PDB entry 6VYP | X-ray diffraction, 4.99 A resolution (low resolution: residue-level contacts below are approximate; hydrogen-bond / salt-bridge calls are withheld) | chains C and J of the 14 polymer chains in the assembly

Chain C:
Molecule: Histone H2A type 1
Source organism: Xenopus laevis
UniProtKB: P06897 (H2A1_XENLA); residues 1-129 here correspond to UniProt positions 2-130 (UniProt number = residue number + 1)
Amino-acid sequence (129 residues; row label = number of the first residue in the row):
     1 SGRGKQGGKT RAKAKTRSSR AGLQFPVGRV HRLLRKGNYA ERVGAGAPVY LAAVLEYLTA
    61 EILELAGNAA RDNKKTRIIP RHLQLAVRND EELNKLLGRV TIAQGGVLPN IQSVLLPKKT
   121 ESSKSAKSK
Disordered / not traced: 1-15, 119-129
Differences from the reference sequence: engineered mutation Arg99 (Gly100 in P06897), Ser123 (Ala124 in P06897)
UniProt features mapped onto this chain:
  - modified residue: Ser1 (N-acetylserine), Lys5 (N6-(2-hydroxyisobutyryl)lysine), Lys9 (N6-(2-hydroxyisobutyryl)lysine), Lys36 (N6-(2-hydroxyisobutyryl)lysine), Lys74 (N6-(2-hydroxyisobutyryl)lysine), Lys75 (N6-(2-hydroxyisobutyryl)lysine), Lys95 (N6-(2-hydroxyisobutyryl)lysine), Gln104 (N5-methylglutamine), Lys118 (N6-(2-hydroxyisobutyryl)lysine)
  - cross-link (Glycyl lysine isopeptide (Lys-Gly)): Lys13 (interchain with G-Cter in ubiquitin), Lys15 (interchain with G-Cter in ubiquitin), Lys119 (interchain with G-Cter in ubiquitin)

Chain J:
Molecule: 191-nt DNA strand
Source organism: synthetic construct
Sequence (191 nucleotides; numbered -95 to 95; the number before each row is that of its first residue; numbers below 1 keep their minus sign (DA-95 is residue -95)):
   -95 ATCGTCGCTG TTCAATACAT GCACAGGATG TATATATCTG ACACGTGCCT GGAGACTAGG
   -35 GAGTAATCCC CTTGGCGGTT AAAACGCGGG GGACAGCGCG TACGTGCGTT TAAGCGGTGC
    25 TAGAGCTGTC TACGACCAAT TGAGCGGCCT CGGCACCGGG ATTCTCCAGG GCGGCCGCGT
    85 ATAGGGTCGA T

How chain C and chain J interact:
Pairs across the interface - 15 pairs, chain C then chain J:
  Arg29(C) - DG48(J)
  Arg29(C) - DC49(J)
  Glu41(C) - DA39(J)
  Arg42(C) - DG38(J)
  Arg42(C) - DA39(J)
  Val43(C) - DG38(J)
  Val43(C) - DA39(J)
  Gly44(C) - DG38(J)
  Ala45(C) - DG38(J)
  Lys75(C) - DC58(J)
  Lys75(C) - DA59(J)
  Thr76(C) - DG57(J)
  Thr76(C) - DC58(J)
  Arg77(C) - DG57(J)
  Arg77(C) - DC58(J)
Other interface residues (no listed pair), chain C (13 interface residues in all): Thr16, Pro26, His31, Arg35
Other interface residues (no listed pair), chain J (8 interface residues in all): DA47

Summary:
The interface between chain C and chain J involves 13 residues on one side and 8 on the other.
Chain C is Histone H2A type 1 (Xenopus laevis) and chain J is a 191-nt DNA strand (synthetic construct); the
structure, Crystal structure of the LSD1/CoREST histone demethylase bound to its nucleosome substrate, was
determined by X-ray diffraction.
